1R1A - chains 1 and 3 of the 4 polymer chains in the assembly; structure by X-ray diffraction, 3.20 A resolution.

# Chain 1
Molecule: Human rhinovirus 1A coat protein (subunit VP1)
From: Human rhinovirus 1A
UniProt: P23008 (POLG_HRV1A); residues 1-287 here correspond to UniProt positions 546-832 (UniProt number = residue number + 545)
Sequence (287 residues; numbered 1 to 287; the number before each row is that of its first residue):
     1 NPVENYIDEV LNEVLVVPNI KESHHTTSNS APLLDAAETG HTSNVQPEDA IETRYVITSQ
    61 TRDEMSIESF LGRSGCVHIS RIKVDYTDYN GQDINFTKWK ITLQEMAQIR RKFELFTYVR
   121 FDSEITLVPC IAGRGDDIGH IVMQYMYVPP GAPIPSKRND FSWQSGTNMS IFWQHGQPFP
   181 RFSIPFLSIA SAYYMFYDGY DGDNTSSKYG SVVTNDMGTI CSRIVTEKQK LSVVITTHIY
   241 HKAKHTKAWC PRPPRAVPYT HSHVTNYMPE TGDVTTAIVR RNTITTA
Unresolved in the structure: 1-4
Modified / non-standard residues: T102 (glycosylation site)
Ligand contacts: beta-D-fructofuranose (FRU): I101, T102, L103, Q104, Y193, Y194, M195, S211, N215, H263

# Chain 3
Molecule: Human rhinovirus 1A coat protein (subunit VP3)
From: Human rhinovirus 1A
UniProt: P23008 (POLG_HRV1A); residues 1-238 here correspond to UniProt positions 308-545 (UniProt number = residue number + 307)
Sequence (238 residues; numbered 1 to 238; the number before each row is that of its first residue):
     1 GLPVYITPGS GQFMTTDDMQ SPCALPWYHP TKEISIPGEV KNLIEMCQVD TLIPVNNVGN
    61 NVGNVSMYTV QLGNQTGMAQ KVFSIKVDIT STPLATTLIG EIASYYTHWT GSLRFSFMFC
   121 GTANTTLKLL LAYTPPGIDE PTTRKDAMLG THVVWDVGLQ STISLVVPWV SASHFRLTAD
   181 NKYSMAGYIT CWYQTNLVVP PSTPQTADML CFVSACKDFC LRMARDTDLH IQSGPIEQ

# Chain 1 / chain 3 interface
Pairs across the interface (161):
  V17(1) - K217(3)
  V17(1) - D218(3)
  P18(1) - K217(3)
  N19(1) - K217(3)  hydrogen bond (backbone-side chain)
  I20(1) - D218(3)
  L33(1) - T162(3)
  L33(1) - I163(3)
  L33(1) - S164(3)  hydrogen bond (backbone-backbone)
  L34(1) - Q160(3)  hydrogen bond (backbone-side chain)
  L34(1) - T162(3)
  L34(1) - I163(3)  hydrophobic
  D35(1) - Q160(3)
  D35(1) - T162(3)  hydrogen bond (backbone-backbone)
  A36(1) - S161(3)
  A36(1) - T162(3)
  A37(1) - T162(3)  hydrogen bond (backbone-side chain)
  E38(1) - M118(3)
  E38(1) - S161(3)  hydrogen bond
  E38(1) - T162(3)
  H41(1) - D50(3)
  T42(1) - Q48(3)
  T42(1) - V49(3)
  T42(1) - D50(3)  hydrogen bond
  T42(1) - S214(3)
  S43(1) - R114(3)  hydrogen bond (backbone-side chain)
  N44(1) - R114(3)
  V45(1) - R114(3)  hydrogen bond (backbone-side chain)
  V45(1) - C216(3)
  Q46(1) - C216(3)
  Q46(1) - K217(3)  hydrogen bond (side chain-backbone)
  P47(1) - S112(3)
  P47(1) - V166(3)  hydrophobic
  P47(1) - D218(3)
  E48(1) - K217(3)  salt bridge
  A50(1) - V166(3)  hydrophobic
  Q60(1) - T110(3)
  Q60(1) - D218(3)
  Q60(1) - C220(3)
  T61(1) - C220(3)  hydrogen bond (backbone-side chain)
  R62(1) - N42(3)
  R62(1) - I44(3)
  R62(1) - K217(3)  hydrogen bond (side chain-backbone)
  R62(1) - F219(3)  hydrogen bond (side chain-backbone)
  E64(1) - Y106(3)  hydrogen bond (backbone-side chain)
  E64(1) - R222(3)
  E64(1) - M223(3)  hydrogen bond (side chain-backbone)
  E64(1) - A224(3)
  M65(1) - N42(3)  hydrogen bond (backbone-side chain)
  M65(1) - L43(3)  hydrogen bond (backbone-backbone)
  M65(1) - I44(3)  hydrophobic
  M65(1) - Y106(3)
  M65(1) - L221(3)
  S66(1) - K41(3)
  S66(1) - N42(3)
  I67(1) - V40(3)  hydrophobic
  I67(1) - K41(3)
  I67(1) - N42(3)
  F70(1) - L43(3)  hydrophobic
  F70(1) - Y105(3)  hydrophobic
  R73(1) - T15(3)
  R73(1) - A224(3)
  S74(1) - T15(3)  hydrogen bond (backbone-side chain)
  Q104(1) - I236(3)
  E105(1) - I236(3)
  E105(1) - Q238(3)
  A107(1) - Q232(3)
  Q108(1) - D226(3)  hydrogen bond
  R110(1) - I236(3)
  R111(1) - E101(3)  salt bridge
  R111(1) - Y105(3)  hydrogen bond
  R111(1) - L229(3)
  R111(1) - H230(3)  hydrogen bond
  K112(1) - Y105(3)
  R120(1) - T31(3)  hydrogen bond (side chain-backbone)
  R120(1) - K32(3)  hydrogen bond (side chain-backbone)
  R120(1) - E33(3)
  E124(1) - S21(3)
  T126(1) - F13(3)
  F179(1) - G11(3)
  F179(1) - F13(3)  hydrophobic
  R181(1) - D17(3)  salt bridge
  R181(1) - S21(3)
  F182(1) - S21(3)
  F182(1) - P22(3)
  S183(1) - S21(3)  hydrogen bond
  S183(1) - P22(3)  hydrogen bond (backbone-backbone)
  S183(1) - C23(3)
  S183(1) - A24(3)  hydrogen bond (backbone-backbone)
  P185(1) - C23(3)
  P185(1) - A24(3)
  P185(1) - L25(3)  hydrophobic
  P185(1) - Y28(3)  hydrophobic
  F186(1) - Y28(3)  hydrogen bond (backbone-side chain)
  F186(1) - P30(3)
  F186(1) - T31(3)
  L187(1) - L25(3)  hydrophobic
  L187(1) - Y28(3)
  S188(1) - Y28(3)
  S188(1) - T31(3)
  I189(1) - T31(3)
  A190(1) - T31(3)
  S191(1) - T31(3)
  S191(1) - K32(3)  hydrogen bond (side chain-backbone)
  S191(1) - E33(3)
  S191(1) - I34(3)  hydrogen bond (side chain-backbone)
  K242(1) - D17(3)  hydrogen bond (side chain-backbone)
  K244(1) - S21(3)
  K247(1) - E33(3)  salt bridge
  K247(1) - E39(3)  salt bridge
  A248(1) - E39(3)
  A248(1) - V40(3)  hydrogen bond (backbone-backbone)
  W249(1) - I36(3)
  W249(1) - G38(3)
  W249(1) - E39(3)
  C250(1) - P37(3)
  C250(1) - G38(3)  hydrogen bond (backbone-backbone)
  P251(1) - V40(3)
  P251(1) - M46(3)  hydrophobic
  P254(1) - L98(3)
  P254(1) - E101(3)
  R255(1) - H230(3)
  P258(1) - Q232(3)
  Y259(1) - H230(3)
  Y259(1) - Q232(3)  hydrogen bond (backbone-side chain)
  T260(1) - E237(3)
  H261(1) - I236(3)
  H261(1) - E237(3)
  H261(1) - Q238(3)
  S262(1) - E237(3)
  A277(1) - L229(3)
  I278(1) - M67(3)  hydrophobic
  I278(1) - T92(3)
  I278(1) - T96(3)
  V279(1) - N57(3)  hydrogen bond (backbone-side chain)
  V279(1) - T92(3)
  R280(1) - N57(3)
  R280(1) - G59(3)  hydrogen bond (side chain-backbone)
  R280(1) - V62(3)
  R281(1) - V55(3)  hydrogen bond (side chain-backbone)
  R281(1) - N57(3)  hydrogen bond (backbone-backbone)
  R281(1) - V58(3)
  R281(1) - G59(3)
  R281(1) - S84(3)  hydrogen bond (side chain-backbone)
  R281(1) - I85(3)
  R281(1) - P93(3)
  I284(1) - V55(3)
  I284(1) - N56(3)
  I284(1) - V58(3)
  I284(1) - V82(3)
  I284(1) - F83(3)  hydrophobic
  I284(1) - S84(3)  hydrogen bond (backbone-backbone)
  T285(1) - K81(3)  hydrogen bond (backbone-side chain)
  T285(1) - V82(3)  hydrogen bond (side chain-backbone)
  T285(1) - S84(3)
  T285(1) - E140(3)
  T286(1) - S84(3)
  T286(1) - E140(3)
  A287(1) - S84(3)  hydrogen bond (backbone-side chain)
  A287(1) - I85(3)  hydrophobic
  A287(1) - K86(3)
  A287(1) - E140(3)  hydrogen bond (backbone-side chain)
Other interface residues (no listed pair), chain 1 (87 interface residues in all): I51, M106, F116, V128, M169, P178, I184, A192, Y240, R252, P253, V257, N282, T283
Other interface residues (no listed pair), chain 3 (88 interface residues in all): Q12, T16, D18, M19, C47, N60, G63, V153, P168, F212, T227, I231

# Summary
Chain 1 and chain 3 form an interface of 87 and 88 residues respectively, with 43 hydrogen bonds and 5 salt
bridges. Polar pairs include E48(1)-K217(3), R111(1)-E101(3) and R181(1)-D17(3). Ligands of chain 1:
beta-D-fructofuranose.
Here chain 1 is Human rhinovirus 1A coat protein (subunit VP1) and chain 3 is Human rhinovirus 1A coat protein
(subunit VP3), both from Human rhinovirus 1A. Entry 1R1A (Crystal structure of human rhinovirus serotype 1A
(HRV1A)) was determined by X-ray diffraction.
